Entry 6YNZ (electron microscopy, 3.10 A resolution); this record covers chains D3 and H3 of the 162 polymer chains in the assembly.

== Chain D3 ==
Protein: subunit d
From: Tetrahymena thermophila
Reference sequence: Q239R1 (Q239R1_TETTS); residue numbers follow UniProt; this construct covers 1-234
Chain sequence (234 residues; numbered 1 to 234; the number before each row is that of its first residue):
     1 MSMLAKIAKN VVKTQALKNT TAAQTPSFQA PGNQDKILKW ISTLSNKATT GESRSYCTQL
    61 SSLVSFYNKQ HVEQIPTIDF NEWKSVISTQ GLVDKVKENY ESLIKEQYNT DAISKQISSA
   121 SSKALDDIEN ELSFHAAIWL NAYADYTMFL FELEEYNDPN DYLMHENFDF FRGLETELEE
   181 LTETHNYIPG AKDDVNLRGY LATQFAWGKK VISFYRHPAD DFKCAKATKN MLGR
Unresolved in the structure: 1-28
Residues lining bound ligands: 1,2-diacyl-sn-glycero-3-phosphocholine (PC1): W207, G208, K209, K210

== Chain H3 ==
Protein: ATPTT4
From: Tetrahymena thermophila
Reference sequence: I7MCZ0 (I7MCZ0_TETTS); numbering as in UniProt (aligned over 1-268)
Chain sequence (268 residues; numbered 1 to 268; the number before each row is that of its first residue):
     1 MQQRKKIYLR QKRKIYIQLK NKEKKKNNQF IQKREKMGYK IRNKSIFWTR AGWKNNWHPK
    61 NFNAPRPSYG EFTMGIRCRN DHHSFLRYVQ TYRNMSRHCK QYFLGDKQLE ETFILGLRSL
   121 FLVPYDSQCL TDQIKHGGER RFVDQLDRDF ELISYNTHPY QLFTYTVRNE HLAWKNEQYE
   181 KIQKGEKTFE QELLDYLDEQ VLAEKAKLRD GQNFSIERMT EIALHVFRKA RAGKVRPAQD
   241 VRGPDGNVND FLEQRRPFEH PNPTGVTH
Unresolved in the structure: 1-37
Residues lining bound ligands: ATP (adenosine-5'-triphosphate): I76, C78, R79, N80, D81, H82, H83

== Interface between chain D3 and chain H3 ==
Residue-residue contacts (94):
  Y143(D3) - I216(H3)
  Y143(D3) - E217(H3)
  Y143(D3) - T220(H3)
  T147(D3) - T220(H3)
  F151(D3) - F227(H3)  hydrophobic
  F151(D3) - R228(H3)
  F151(D3) - R231(H3)
  E152(D3) - R231(H3)  salt bridge
  E154(D3) - R228(H3)  salt bridge
  E154(D3) - D240(H3)
  E155(D3) - R231(H3)  salt bridge
  E155(D3) - R236(H3)  salt bridge
  E155(D3) - Q239(H3)
  E155(D3) - D240(H3)  hydrogen bond (backbone-backbone)
  N157(D3) - D240(H3)  hydrogen bond
  N157(D3) - V241(H3)  hydrogen bond (side chain-backbone)
  D161(D3) - V241(H3)
  Y162(D3) - Q239(H3)  hydrogen bond (side chain-backbone)
  Y162(D3) - D240(H3)
  Y162(D3) - V241(H3)  hydrogen bond (side chain-backbone)
  F170(D3) - Q239(H3)
  R172(D3) - V167(H3)
  R172(D3) - E170(H3)  salt bridge
  T176(D3) - P159(H3)
  T176(D3) - Y160(H3)
  T176(D3) - F163(H3)
  E177(D3) - Y160(H3)
  E179(D3) - P159(H3)
  E180(D3) - D149(H3)
  E180(D3) - H158(H3)
  E180(D3) - P159(H3)
  E183(D3) - L152(H3)
  T184(D3) - R148(H3)
  T184(D3) - D149(H3)
  N186(D3) - Q145(H3)  hydrogen bond
  K192(D3) - Q145(H3)
  D194(D3) - N56(H3)  hydrogen bond (backbone-side chain)
  D194(D3) - S127(H3)
  D194(D3) - Q128(H3)  hydrogen bond (side chain-backbone)
  D194(D3) - C129(H3)  hydrogen bond (side chain-backbone)
  V195(D3) - K54(H3)
  V195(D3) - Q128(H3)
  L197(D3) - F47(H3)  hydrophobic
  Y200(D3) - I46(H3)
  Y200(D3) - F47(H3)  hydrophobic
  Y200(D3) - T49(H3)
  Y200(D3) - K54(H3)
  L201(D3) - I41(H3)  hydrophobic
  L201(D3) - I46(H3)  hydrophobic
  Q204(D3) - N43(H3)  hydrogen bond
  Q204(D3) - I46(H3)
  G208(D3) - R50(H3)
  K209(D3) - S45(H3)  hydrogen bond (side chain-backbone)
  K209(D3) - I46(H3)
  K209(D3) - W48(H3)  hydrogen bond (side chain-backbone)
  K209(D3) - T49(H3)
  K209(D3) - R50(H3)  hydrogen bond (backbone-backbone)
  V211(D3) - N55(H3)
  V211(D3) - P59(H3)
  I212(D3) - N56(H3)
  S213(D3) - N56(H3)
  S213(D3) - R141(H3)  hydrogen bond
  F214(D3) - N56(H3)  hydrogen bond (backbone-backbone)
  F214(D3) - V123(H3)  hydrophobic
  F214(D3) - C129(H3)  hydrophobic
  F214(D3) - R141(H3)  hydrogen bond (backbone-side chain)
  F214(D3) - F142(H3)  hydrophobic
  Y215(D3) - R141(H3)
  Y215(D3) - F142(H3)  hydrophobic
  Y215(D3) - Q145(H3)  hydrogen bond (backbone-side chain)
  H217(D3) - Q145(H3)
  H217(D3) - R148(H3)
  D221(D3) - R79(H3)
  F222(D3) - R79(H3)
  F222(D3) - N80(H3)
  F222(D3) - H136(H3)
  F222(D3) - R140(H3)
  K223(D3) - N63(H3)
  C224(D3) - R77(H3)
  C224(D3) - C78(H3)  hydrophobic
  A225(D3) - I76(H3)
  A225(D3) - R77(H3)  hydrogen bond (backbone-backbone)
  K226(D3) - P67(H3)  hydrogen bond (side chain-backbone)
  K226(D3) - S68(H3)  hydrogen bond
  K226(D3) - G75(H3)
  A227(D3) - T73(H3)
  A227(D3) - M74(H3)  hydrogen bond (backbone-backbone)
  A227(D3) - G75(H3)  hydrogen bond (backbone-backbone)
  T228(D3) - F72(H3)
  T228(D3) - M74(H3)
  K229(D3) - F72(H3)  hydrogen bond (backbone-backbone)
  L232(D3) - R66(H3)
  G233(D3) - R66(H3)
  R234(D3) - R66(H3)
Interface residues without a listed pair, chain D3 (51 interface residues in all): L140, M148, Y156, D193, K210, R216
Interface residues without a listed pair, chain H3 (60 interface residues in all): W57, K60, T131, I134, T166, L224, R242

== In short ==
51 residues of chain D3 face 60 of chain H3 across their interface; the contacts include 23 hydrogen bonds and
5 salt bridges. Polar pairs include E152(D3)-R231(H3), E154(D3)-R228(H3) and E155(D3)-R231(H3). Chain D3 binds
1,2-diacyl-sn-glycero-3-phosphocholine. Chain H3 binds ATP.
Chain D3 is subunit d and chain H3 is ATPTT4, both from Tetrahymena thermophila; the structure, Cryo-EM
structure of Tetrahymena thermophila mitochondrial ATP synthase - F1Fo composite tetramer model, was
determined by electron microscopy, deposited together with 6YNV, 6YNW, 6YNX, 6YNY and 6YO0.
